Entry 3KK1 (X-ray diffraction, 2.70 A resolution); this record covers chains A and P of the 4 polymer chains in the assembly.

[Chain A]
Name: Reverse transcriptase p66 subunit
From: Human immunodeficiency virus type 1
Notes: EC 2.7.7.49
Reference sequence: P04585 (POL_HV1H2); residues 1-560 here correspond to UniProt positions 588-1147 (UniProt number = residue number + 587)
Sequence (560 residues; row label = number of the first residue in the row):
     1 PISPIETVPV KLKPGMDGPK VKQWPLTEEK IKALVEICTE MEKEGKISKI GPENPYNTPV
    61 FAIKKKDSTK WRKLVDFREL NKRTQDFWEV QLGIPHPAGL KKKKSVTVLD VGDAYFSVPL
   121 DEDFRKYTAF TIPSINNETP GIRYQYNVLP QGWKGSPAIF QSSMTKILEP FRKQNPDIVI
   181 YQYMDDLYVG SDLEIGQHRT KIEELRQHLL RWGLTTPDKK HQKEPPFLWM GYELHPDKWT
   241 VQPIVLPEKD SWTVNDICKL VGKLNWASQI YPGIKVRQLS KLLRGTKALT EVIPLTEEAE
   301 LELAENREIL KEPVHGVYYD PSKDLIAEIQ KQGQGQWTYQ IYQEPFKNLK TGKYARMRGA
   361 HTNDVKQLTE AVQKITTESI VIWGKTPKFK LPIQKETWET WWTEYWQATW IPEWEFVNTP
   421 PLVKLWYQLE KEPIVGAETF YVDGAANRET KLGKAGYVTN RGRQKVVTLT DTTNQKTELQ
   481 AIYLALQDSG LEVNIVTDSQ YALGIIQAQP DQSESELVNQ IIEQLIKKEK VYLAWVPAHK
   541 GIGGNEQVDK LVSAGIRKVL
Unresolved in the structure: 556-560
Differences from the reference sequence: engineered mutation Cys258 (Gln845 in P04585), Ser280 (Cys867 in P04585)
Bound ions: Mg2+ site 1: Asp110, Val111, Asp185 (together with 914); Mg2+ site 2: Asp443, Glu478, Asp498
Residues lining bound ligands: 914 ([(2R,5R)-5-(6-aminopurin-9-yl)-4-fluoro-2,5-dihydrofuran-2-yl]oxymethyl-[hydroxy(phosphonooxy)phosphoryl]oxy-phosphinic acid): Ile63, Lys65, Lys70, Arg72, Leu74, Asp110, Val111, Gly112, Asp113, Ala114, Tyr115, Gln151, Met184, Asp185, Lys219
Swiss-Prot annotation at these positions:
  - region: Phe227 to His235 (RT 'primer grip')
  - motif: Trp398 to Trp414 (Tryptophan repeat motif)
  - binding site (Mg(2+)): Asp110, Asp185, Asp186, Asp443, Glu478, Asp498, Asp549
  - site: Trp401 (Essential for RT p66/p51 heterodimerization), Trp414 (Essential for RT p66/p51 heterodimerization), Phe440, Tyr441 (Cleavage), Leu560 (Cleavage)

[Chain P]
Molecule: 21-nt DNA strand
Sequence (21 nucleotides; each row starts with the number of its first residue):
   802 ACAGTCCCTG TTCGGGCGCC C
Unresolved in the structure: 802-804
Modified / non-standard residues: DOC (2',3'-dideoxycytidine-5'-monophosphate) at position 822

[Interface between chain A and chain P]
Pairs across the interface - 35 pairs, chain A then chain P:
  Lys66(A) with DOC_822(P), salt bridge to the phosphate
  Tyr183(A) with DC821(P), hydrogen bond to the base; DOC_822(P), sugar contact
  Met184(A) with DOC_822(P), base contact
  Asp185(A) with DOC_822(P), sugar contact
  Asp186(A) with DOC_822(P), sugar contact
  Met230(A) with DC821(P), sugar contact; DOC_822(P), phosphate contact
  Gly231(A) with DC821(P), phosphate contact
  Asn255(A) with DC818(P), phosphate contact
  Cys258(A) with DC818(P), sugar contact
  Lys259(A) with DC818(P), phosphate contact; DG819(P), sugar contact
  Gly262(A) with DG819(P), sugar contact
  Lys263(A) with DG819(P), phosphate contact; DC820(P), salt bridge to the phosphate
  Trp266(A) with DC820(P), sugar contact
  Leu289(A) with DG817(P), phosphate contact
  Arg358(A) with DT812(P), salt bridge to the phosphate
  Gly359(A) with DG811(P), phosphate contact
  Ala360(A) with DT810(P), phosphate contact; DG811(P), hydrogen bond to the phosphate
  His361(A) with DT810(P), salt bridge to the phosphate
  Arg448(A) with DT806(P), hydrogen bond to the base; DC807(P), sugar contact
  Lys451(A) with DC807(P), phosphate contact; DC808(P), salt bridge to the phosphate
  Thr473(A) with DC808(P), phosphate contact; DC809(P), hydrogen bond to the phosphate
  Gln475(A) with DC808(P), hydrogen bond to the phosphate; DC809(P), hydrogen bond to the phosphate
  Lys476(A) with DC809(P), phosphate contact
  Tyr501(A) with DC809(P), hydrogen bond to the phosphate; DT810(P), hydrogen bond to the phosphate
  Ile505(A) with DT810(P), phosphate contact
Also at the interface, not in a pair above, chain A (26 interface residues in all): Gln242

[Summary]
26 residues of chain A and 13 residues of chain P are in contact, with 8 hydrogen bonds and 5 salt bridges.
Polar contacts include Tyr183(A)-DC821(P), Arg448(A)-DT806(P) and Ala360(A)-DG811(P). Bound to chain A:
compound 914. From UniProt: 7 Mg2+-binding residues on chain A.
Here chain A is Reverse transcriptase p66 subunit (Human immunodeficiency virus type 1) and chain P is a 21-nt
DNA strand. Entry 3KK1 (HIV-1 reverse transcriptase-DNA complex with nuceotide inhibitor GS-9148-diphosphate
bound in nucleotide site) was determined by X-ray diffraction, deposited together with 3KJV, 3KK2 and 3KK3.
